4OEW - chain A; structure by X-ray diffraction, 2.44 A resolution.

== Chain A ==
Molecule: cGMP-specific 3', 5'-cyclic phosphodiesterase
Organism: Homo sapiens
Notes: EC 3.1.4.35
UniProt: O76074 (PDE5A_HUMAN); residues 535-860 here = UniProt positions 535-860
Amino-acid sequence (347 residues; row label = number of the first residue in the row):
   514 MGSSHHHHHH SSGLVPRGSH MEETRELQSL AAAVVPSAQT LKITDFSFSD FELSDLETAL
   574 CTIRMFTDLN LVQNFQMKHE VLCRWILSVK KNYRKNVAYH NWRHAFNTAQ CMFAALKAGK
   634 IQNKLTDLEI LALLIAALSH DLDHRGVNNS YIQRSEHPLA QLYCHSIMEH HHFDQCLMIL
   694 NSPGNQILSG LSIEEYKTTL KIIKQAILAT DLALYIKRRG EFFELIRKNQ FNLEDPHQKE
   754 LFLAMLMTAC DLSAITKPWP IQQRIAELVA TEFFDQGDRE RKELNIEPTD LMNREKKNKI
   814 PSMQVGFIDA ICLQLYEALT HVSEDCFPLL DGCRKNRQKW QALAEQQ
Disordered / not traced: 514-536, 663-678, 791-809
Differences from the reference sequence: expression tag (514-534)
UniProt features mapped onto this chain:
  - active site: H613 (Proton donor)
  - binding site (Zn(2+)): H617, H653, D654, D764
  - binding site (Mg(2+)): D654
  - binding site (3',5'-cyclic GMP): Q817
Bound ions: Zn2+: H617, H653, D654, D764; Mg2+ near D654 (its only coordinating residue here)
Ligand contacts: 5IO (6-ethyl-5-iodo-2-{5-[(4-methylpiperazin-1-yl)sulfonyl]-2-propoxyphenyl}pyrimidin-4(3H)-one): Y612, H613, L725, L765, A767, I768, Q775, A779, V782, A783, F786, F787, I813, M816, Q817, F820, I824

== Summary ==
Chain A binds compound 5IO. H617, H653, D654 and D764 coordinate Zn2+. UniProt lists active-site residue H613,
4 Zn2+-binding residues, Mg2+-binding residue D654 and residue binding 3',5'-cyclic GMP Q817.
Chain A is cGMP-specific 3', 5'-cyclic phosphodiesterase (Homo sapiens); the structure, Crystal structure of
the PDE5A1 catalytic domain in complex with novel inhibitors, was determined by X-ray diffraction together
with 4OEX from the same study.
